PDB entry 7SVV | electron microscopy, 3.54 A resolution | chains A and G of the 22 polymer chains in the assembly

== Chain A (and G) ==
Name: TnsC filament
Organism: [Scytonema hofmanni] UTEX 2349
Notes: chain G of this document is another copy of the same molecule, construct and numbering; everything in this record applies to it too
Amino-acid sequence (276 residues; numbered 1 to 276; the number before each row is that of its first residue):
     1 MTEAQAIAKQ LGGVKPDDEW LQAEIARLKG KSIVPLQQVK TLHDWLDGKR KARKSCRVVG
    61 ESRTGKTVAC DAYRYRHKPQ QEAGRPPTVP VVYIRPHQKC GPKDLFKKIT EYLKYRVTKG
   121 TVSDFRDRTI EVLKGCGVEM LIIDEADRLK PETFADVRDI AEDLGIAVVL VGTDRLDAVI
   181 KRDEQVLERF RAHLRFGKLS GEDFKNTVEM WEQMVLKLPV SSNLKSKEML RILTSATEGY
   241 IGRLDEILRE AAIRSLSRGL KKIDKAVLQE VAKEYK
Unresolved in the structure: 1-18, 276
Bound ions: Mg2+: Thr-67 (together with AMP-PNP)
Residues lining bound ligands: AMP-PNP: Lys-31, Ser-32, Ile-33, Val-34, Pro-35, Leu-36, Glu-61, Ser-62, Arg-63, Thr-64, Gly-65, Lys-66, Thr-67, Val-68, Asp-144, Glu-145, Trp-211, Ile-241, Gly-242, Asp-245

== Interface between chain A and chain G ==
Pairs across the interface (4; chain A residue first):
  Ala-83(A) / Thr-41(G)
  Gly-84(A) / Arg-195(G)
  Arg-116(A) / Asp-174(G)
  Glu-131(A) / Lys-181(G)  salt bridge
Also at the interface, not in a pair above, chain A (7 interface residues in all): Pro-86, Lys-114, Tyr-115
Also at the interface, not in a pair above, chain G (5 interface residues in all): Lys-198

== Overview ==
The interface between chain A and chain G involves 7 residues on one side and 5 on the other; the contacts
include 1 salt bridge. Its one salt-bridged contact is Glu-131(A)/Lys-181(G). Ligands of chain A: AMP-PNP.
Both chains are TnsC filament ([Scytonema hofmanni] UTEX 2349). Entry 7SVV (TnsBctd-TnsC complex) was
determined by electron microscopy, deposited together with 7SVW.
